PDB entry 5YSN | X-ray diffraction, 2.00 A resolution | chains A and D of the 4 polymer chains in the assembly

== Chain A ==
Molecule: Ethanolamine ammonia-lyase heavy chain
From: Escherichia coli (strain K12)
Notes: EC 4.3.1.7
UniProtKB: P0AEJ6 (EUTB_ECOLI); residue numbers follow UniProt; this construct covers 1-453
Sequence (453 residues; each row starts with the number of its first residue):
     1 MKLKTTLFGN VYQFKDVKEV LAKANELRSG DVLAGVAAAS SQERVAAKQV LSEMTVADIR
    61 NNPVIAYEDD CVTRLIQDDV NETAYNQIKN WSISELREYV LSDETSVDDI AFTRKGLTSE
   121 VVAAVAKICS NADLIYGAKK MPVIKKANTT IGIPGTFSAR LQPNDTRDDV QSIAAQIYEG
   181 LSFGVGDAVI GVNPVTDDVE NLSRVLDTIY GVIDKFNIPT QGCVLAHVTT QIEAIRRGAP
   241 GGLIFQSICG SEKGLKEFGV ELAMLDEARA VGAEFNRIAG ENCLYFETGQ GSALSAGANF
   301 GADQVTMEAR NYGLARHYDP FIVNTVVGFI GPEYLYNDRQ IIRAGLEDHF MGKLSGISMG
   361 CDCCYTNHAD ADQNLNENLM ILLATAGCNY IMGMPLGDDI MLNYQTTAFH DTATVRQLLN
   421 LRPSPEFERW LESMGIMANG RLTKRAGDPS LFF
Small-molecule neighbours:
  - 5'-deoxyadenosine (5AD): Asn193, Leu225, Phe245, Ser247, Ile248, Glu287, Thr288, Gly289, Gln290, Ser292, Val326, Phe329, Ile330
  - cobalamin (B12): Asn193, Pro194, Val195, Asp197, Leu225, Ala226, His227, Phe245, Gln246, Ser247, Glu257, Phe258, Ser295, Phe329, Ile330, Tyr334, Met401, Leu402, Asn403
UniProt features mapped onto this chain:
  - binding site (substrate): Arg160 to Gln162, Asn193, Glu287, Asp362
  - binding site (adenosylcob(III)alamin): Pro194, Gln246, Ser295, Met401

== Chain D ==
Molecule: Ethanolamine ammonia-lyase light chain
From: Escherichia coli (strain K12)
Notes: EC 4.3.1.7
UniProtKB: P19636 (EUTC_ECOLI); residues 1-295 here = UniProt positions 1-295
Sequence (295 residues; numbered 1 to 295; the number before each row is that of its first residue):
     1 MDQKQIEEIV RSVMASMGQA APAPSEAKCA TTNCAAPVTS ESCALDLGSA EAKAWIGVEN
    61 PHRADVLTEL RRSTVARVCT GRAGPRPRTQ ALLRFLADHS RSKDTVLKEV PEEWVKAQGL
   121 LEVRSEISDK NLYLTRPDMG RRLCAEAVEA LKAQCVANPD VQVVISDGLS TDAITVNYEE
   181 ILPPLMAGLK QAGLKVGTPF FVRYGRVKIE DQIGEILGAK VVILLVGERP GLGQSESLSC
   241 YAVYSPRMAT TVEADRTCIS NIHQGGTPPV EAAAVIVDLA KRMLEQKASG INMTR
Disordered / not traced: 1-43
Small-molecule neighbours: cobalamin (B12): Tyr133, Arg141, Gly168, Leu169, Arg206, Val207, Lys208, Val226, Gly227, Glu228, Arg229, Ser239, Tyr241, Glu253, Ala254, Arg256, Cys258, Ser260, Asn261
UniProt features mapped onto this chain:
  - binding site (adenosylcob(III)alamin): Val207, Glu228, Cys258

== Chain A / chain D interface ==
Residue-residue contacts (44):
  Thr5(A) - Leu45(D)
  Thr6(A) - Leu45(D)
  Thr6(A) - Asp46(D)
  Leu7(A) - Asp46(D)
  Leu7(A) - Ala97(D)  hydrophobic
  Phe8(A) - Asp46(D)  hydrogen bond (backbone-side chain)
  Phe8(A) - Gly48(D)
  Phe8(A) - Ala97(D)
  Phe8(A) - Asp98(D)
  Phe8(A) - Arg101(D)
  Gly9(A) - Asp46(D)  hydrogen bond (backbone-side chain)
  Ser41(A) - Ser100(D)
  Gln42(A) - Ser100(D)  hydrogen bond (side chain-backbone)
  Gln42(A) - Arg101(D)
  Gln42(A) - Asp104(D)  hydrogen bond
  Val45(A) - Leu93(D)
  Val45(A) - Leu96(D)
  Val45(A) - Ala97(D)
  Lys48(A) - Leu93(D)
  Lys48(A) - Leu96(D)
  Gln49(A) - Leu45(D)  hydrogen bond (side chain-backbone)
  Gln49(A) - Leu47(D)
  Gln49(A) - Leu93(D)
  Ser52(A) - Leu93(D)
  Ser94(A) - Thr89(D)  hydrogen bond
  Arg97(A) - Pro87(D)  hydrogen bond (side chain-backbone)
  Arg97(A) - Arg88(D)
  Arg97(A) - Thr89(D)  hydrogen bond
  Arg97(A) - Leu92(D)
  Glu98(A) - Ala83(D)
  Glu98(A) - Arg88(D)  salt bridge
  Glu98(A) - Thr89(D)  hydrogen bond (side chain-backbone)
  Leu101(A) - Ala83(D)
  Leu101(A) - Gly84(D)
  Leu101(A) - Arg86(D)
  Ser102(A) - Gly84(D)
  Asp103(A) - Gly84(D)
  Asp103(A) - Pro85(D)
  Ile128(A) - Leu92(D)
  Ser130(A) - Arg86(D)  hydrogen bond
  Ala132(A) - Arg86(D)
  Asp133(A) - Arg86(D)  salt bridge
  Asp133(A) - Leu92(D)
  Tyr136(A) - Pro85(D)
Also at the interface, not in a pair above, chain A (23 interface residues in all): Lys2
Also at the interface, not in a pair above, chain D (21 interface residues in all): Ala44, Arg82

== In short ==
23 residues of chain A and 21 residues of chain D are in contact, with 10 hydrogen bonds and 2 salt bridges.
Among the polar pairs are Glu98(A)-Arg88(D), Asp133(A)-Arg86(D) and Phe8(A)-Asp46(D). Bound to chain A:
5'-deoxyadenosine and cobalamin. Ligands of chain D: cobalamin.
Here chain A is Ethanolamine ammonia-lyase heavy chain and chain D is Ethanolamine ammonia-lyase light chain,
both from Escherichia coli (strain K12). Entry 5YSN (Ethanolamine ammonia-lyase, AdoCbl/substrate-free) was
determined by X-ray diffraction (same publication as 5YRT, 5YRV, 5YSH and 5YSR).
